Entry 8K6J (electron microscopy, 2.77 A resolution); this record covers chains A and C of the 3 polymer chains in the assembly.

== Chain A ==
Name: Fructose dehydrogenase (H1147A) large subunit
Organism: Gluconobacter japonicus
Notes: EC 1.1.99.11
Chain sequence (544 residues; row label = number of the first residue in the row):
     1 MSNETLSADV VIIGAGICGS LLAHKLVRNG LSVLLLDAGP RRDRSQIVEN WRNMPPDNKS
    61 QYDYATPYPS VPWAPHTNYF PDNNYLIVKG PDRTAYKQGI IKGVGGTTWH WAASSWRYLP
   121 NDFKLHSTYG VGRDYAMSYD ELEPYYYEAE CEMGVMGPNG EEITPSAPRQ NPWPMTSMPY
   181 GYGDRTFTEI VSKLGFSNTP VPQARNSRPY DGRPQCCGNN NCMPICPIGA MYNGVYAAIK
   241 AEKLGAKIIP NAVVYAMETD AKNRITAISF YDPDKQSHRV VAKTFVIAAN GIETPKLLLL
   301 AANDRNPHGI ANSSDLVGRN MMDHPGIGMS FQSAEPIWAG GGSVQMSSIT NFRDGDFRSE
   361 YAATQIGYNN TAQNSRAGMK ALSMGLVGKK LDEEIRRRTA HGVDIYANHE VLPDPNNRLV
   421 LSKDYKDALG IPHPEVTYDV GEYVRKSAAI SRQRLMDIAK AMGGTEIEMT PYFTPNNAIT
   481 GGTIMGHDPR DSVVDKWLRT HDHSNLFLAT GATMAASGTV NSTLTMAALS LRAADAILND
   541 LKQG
Disordered / not traced: 1-3, 543-544
Metal / ion sites: 3Fe-4S cluster Fe: Cys216, Cys222, Cys226
Residues lining bound ligands:
  - 3Fe-4S cluster (F3S): Arg205, Cys216, Gly218, Asn219, Asn220, Asn221, Cys222, Cys226, Pro227, Ile228, Ala230, Met231, Ser343
  - FAD (flavin-adenine dinucleotide): Ile13, Gly14, Ala15, Gly16, Ile17, Cys18, Gly19, Leu36, Asp37, Ala38, Gly39, Tyr64, Gly99, Ile101, Lys102, Gly103, Val104, Gly105, Gly106, Thr107, Thr108, His110, Trp111, Ala112, Ala113, Ser114, Met223, Ala252, Val253, Val254, Ala288, Ala289, Asn290, Glu293, Leu297, Gln345, Asn477, Asn521, Ser522, Thr523, Leu524, Met526

== Chain C ==
Name: Fructose dehydrogenase cytochrome subunit
Organism: Gluconobacter japonicus
UniProt: M1V1V5 (FDHC_GLUJA); residues 1-486 here = UniProt positions 1-486
Chain sequence (486 residues; each row starts with the number of its first residue):
     1 MRYFRPLSAT AMTTVLLLAG TNVRAQPTEP TPASAHRPSI SRGHYLAIAA DCAACHTNGR
    61 DGQFLAGGYA ISSPMGNIYS TNITPSKTHG IGNYTLEQFS KALRHGIRAD GAQLYPAMPY
   121 DAYNRLTDED VKSLYAYIMT EVKPVDAPSP KTQLPFPFSI RASLGIWKIA ARIEGKPYVF
   181 DHTHNDDWNR GRYLVDELAH CGECHTPRNF LLAPNQSAYL AGADIGSWRA PNITNAPQSG
   241 IGSWSDQDLF QYLKTGKTAH ARAAGPMAEA IEHSLQYLPD ADISAIVTYL RSVPAKAESG
   301 QTVANFEHAG RPSSYSVANA NSRRSNSTLT KTTDGAALYE AVCASCHQSD GKGSKDGYYP
   361 SLVGNTTTGQ LNPNDLIASI LYGVDRTTDN HEILMPAFGP DSLVQPLTDE QIATIADYVL
   421 SHFGNAQATV SADAVKQVRA GGKQVPLAKL ASPGVMLLLG TGGILGAILV VAGLWWLISR
   481 RKKRSA
Disordered / not traced: 1-39, 453-486
Glycans and other covalent adducts: heme c (HEC) linked to Cys201, Cys343
Metal / ion sites: heme c Fe site 1 near His56 (its only coordinating residue here); heme c Fe site 2 near His205 (its only coordinating residue here); heme c Fe site 3 near His347 (its only coordinating residue here)
Residues lining bound ligands:
  - heme c (HEC), molecule 1: Ala47, Ala50, Asp51, Cys52, Cys55, His56, Ile71, Ile78, Tyr79, Ser80, Thr81, Ile83, Ile91, Tyr94, Phe99, Ala102, Leu103, Arg108, Gln113, Leu114, Tyr115, Ala117, Met118, Pro119, Tyr123, Arg161, His200
  - heme c (HEC), molecule 2: Ala199, His200, Cys204, His205, Ile225, Trp228, Arg229, Ala230, Pro231, Ile233, Ile241, Trp244, Leu249, Tyr252, Leu253, Arg262, Ala264, Pro266, Met267, Leu275, Ile286, Leu290, Asn305, Thr366, Thr367, Gln370, Asp375
  - heme c (HEC), molecule 3: His260, Ala261, Arg262, Val342, Cys346, His347, Tyr358, Tyr359, Pro360, Leu362, Asn365, Thr366, Thr367, Thr368, Leu376, Ser379, Ile380, Val384, Arg386, Ile393, Leu394, Met395, Pro396, Phe398, Ile415, Val419
  - ubiquinone-10 (U10): Cys55, Ile71, Met75, Ile78, Tyr115, Pro116, Ala117, Leu154, Pro157, Phe158, Ser163, Leu164, Ile166, Trp167, Glu203, Cys204, Arg208, Leu211, Leu212, Ile225, Pro266, Leu447, Leu450
Swiss-Prot annotation at these positions:
  - binding site (heme c): Cys52, Cys55, His56, Cys201, Cys204, His205, Cys343, Cys346, His347

== How chain A and chain C interact ==
Residue-residue contacts (49; chain A residue first):
  Arg41(A) - Ser327(C)
  Arg41(A) - Thr328(C)  hydrogen bond (backbone-side chain)
  Arg42(A) - Ser327(C)
  Arg42(A) - Thr328(C)
  Asp43(A) - Thr328(C)
  Asp43(A) - Leu329(C)  hydrogen bond (side chain-backbone)
  Asp43(A) - Gln405(C)
  Arg44(A) - Val404(C)  hydrogen bond (side chain-backbone)
  Arg44(A) - Gln405(C)  hydrogen bond (backbone-side chain)
  Ser45(A) - Ala341(C)
  Ser45(A) - Val342(C)
  Ser45(A) - Gln405(C)  hydrogen bond (backbone-side chain)
  Gln46(A) - Arg323(C)  hydrogen bond (side chain-backbone)
  Gln46(A) - Asn326(C)
  Gln46(A) - Ser327(C)
  Gln46(A) - Thr328(C)
  Gln46(A) - Leu329(C)
  Gln46(A) - Thr332(C)  hydrogen bond
  Glu49(A) - Ala320(C)
  Glu49(A) - Arg323(C)  salt bridge
  Asn50(A) - Arg323(C)
  Asn50(A) - Arg324(C)
  Arg52(A) - Glu340(C)  hydrogen bond (side chain-backbone)
  Arg52(A) - Ala341(C)
  Arg52(A) - Ser345(C)
  Asn53(A) - Val317(C)  hydrogen bond (side chain-backbone)
  Asn53(A) - Ala320(C)
  Asn53(A) - Asn321(C)  hydrogen bond
  Asn53(A) - Arg324(C)  hydrogen bond (backbone-side chain)
  Pro69(A) - Ser325(C)
  Pro69(A) - Asn326(C)
  Pro69(A) - Ser327(C)
  Pro209(A) - Glu392(C)
  Pro209(A) - Leu394(C)  hydrophobic
  Asp211(A) - Leu403(C)
  Gly212(A) - Leu394(C)
  Arg213(A) - Leu394(C)
  Pro214(A) - Leu394(C)
  Pro214(A) - Pro396(C)
  Cys217(A) - Tyr359(C)
  Asn219(A) - Ser345(C)
  Pro227(A) - Ser345(C)
  Ile228(A) - Ser345(C)
  Ile228(A) - Cys346(C)  hydrophobic
  Ile228(A) - Val404(C)
  Tyr236(A) - Leu403(C)
  Ile239(A) - Leu403(C)  hydrophobic
  Lys240(A) - Leu403(C)
  Lys243(A) - Asp401(C)  salt bridge
Also at the interface, not in a pair above, chain A (29 interface residues in all): Ile47, Val48, Pro55, Gln215, Gly229
Also at the interface, not in a pair above, chain C (30 interface residues in all): Ala337, Ala344, Tyr358, His391, Ile393, Ser402

== In short ==
The interface between chain A and chain C involves 29 residues on one side and 30 on the other, with 11
hydrogen bonds and 2 salt bridges. Polar pairs include Glu49(A)-Arg323(C), Lys243(A)-Asp401(C) and
Arg41(A)-Thr328(C). Chain A binds flavin-adenine dinucleotide and 3Fe-4S cluster.
Here chain A is Fructose dehydrogenase (H1147A) large subunit and chain C is Fructose dehydrogenase cytochrome
subunit, both from Gluconobacter japonicus. Entry 8K6J (Cryo-EM Structure of Membrane-bound Fructose
Dehydrogenase from Gluconobacter japonicus variant-H1147A) was determined by electron microscopy, deposited
together with 8K6K, 8XCM and 8XCN.
